2DHF - chains A and B; structure by X-ray diffraction, 2.30 A resolution.

Chain A (and B):
Name: Dihydrofolate reductase
Organism: Homo sapiens
Notes: EC 1.5.1.3; chain B of this document is another copy of the same molecule, construct and numbering; everything in this record applies to it too
Reference sequence: P00374 (DYR_HUMAN); numbering as in UniProt (aligned over 1-186)
Amino-acid sequence (186 residues; each row starts with the number of its first residue):
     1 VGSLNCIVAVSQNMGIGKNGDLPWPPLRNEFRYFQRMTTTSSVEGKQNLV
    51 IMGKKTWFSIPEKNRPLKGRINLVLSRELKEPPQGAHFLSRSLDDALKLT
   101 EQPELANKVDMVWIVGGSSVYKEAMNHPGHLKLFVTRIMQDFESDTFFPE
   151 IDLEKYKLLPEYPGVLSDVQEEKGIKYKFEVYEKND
Disordered / not traced: 1-3, 186
Small-molecule neighbours: 5-deazafolic acid (DZF): I7, V8, A9, L22, E30, F31, R32, F34, Q35, T56, S59, I60, P61, N64, L67, R70, V115, Y121, T136

Interface between chain A and chain B:
Pairs across the interface (20; chain A residue first):
  K80(A) with K98(B)
  E81(A) with E101(B)
  P82(A) with P103(B), hydrophobic
  A86(A) with P103(B)
  H87(A) with P103(B); E104(B), salt bridge
  F88(A) with Q102(B); E104(B)
  L89(A) with Q102(B), hydrogen bond (backbone-side chain)
  E101(A) with E81(B)
  Q102(A) with F88(B); L89(B), hydrogen bond (side chain-backbone)
  P103(A) with P82(B); A86(B); H87(B)
  E104(A) with H87(B), hydrogen bond (backbone-backbone); F88(B); K108(B), salt bridge
  L105(A) with F88(B), hydrophobic
  K108(A) with K108(B)
Also at the interface, not in a pair above, chain A (14 interface residues in all): L99
Also at the interface, not in a pair above, chain B (14 interface residues in all): L99, L105

Summary:
The chain A/chain B interface involves 14 residues from each chain, with 3 hydrogen bonds and 2 salt bridges.
Polar pairs include H87(A)-E104(B), E104(A)-K108(B) and L89(A)-Q102(B). Ligands of chain A: 5-deazafolic acid.
Both chains are Dihydrofolate reductase (Homo sapiens). Entry 2DHF (Crystal structures of recombinant human
dihydrofolate reductase complexed with folate and 5-deazofolate) was determined by X-ray diffraction (same
publication as 1DHF).
